PDB entry 6GH4 | X-ray diffraction, 2.16 A resolution | chains A and B of the 3 polymer chains in the assembly

== Chain A ==
Molecule: MHC class I antigen
Organism: Homo sapiens
Reference sequence: E2G051 (E2G051_HUMAN); residues 1-274 here correspond to UniProt positions 22-295 (UniProt number = residue number + 21)
Amino-acid sequence (274 residues; each row starts with the number of its first residue):
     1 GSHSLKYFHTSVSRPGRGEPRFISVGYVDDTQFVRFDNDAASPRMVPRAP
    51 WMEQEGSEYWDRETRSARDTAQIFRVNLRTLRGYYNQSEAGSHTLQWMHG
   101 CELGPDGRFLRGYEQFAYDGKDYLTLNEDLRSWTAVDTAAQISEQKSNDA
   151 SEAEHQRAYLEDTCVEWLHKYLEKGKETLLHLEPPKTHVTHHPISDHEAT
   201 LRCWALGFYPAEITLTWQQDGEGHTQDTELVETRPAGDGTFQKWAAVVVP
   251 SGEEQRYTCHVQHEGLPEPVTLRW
Cystine bridges: C101-C164, C203-C259

== Chain B ==
Molecule: Beta-2-microglobulin
Organism: Homo sapiens
Reference sequence: P61769 (B2MG_HUMAN); residues 2-100 here correspond to UniProt positions 21-119 (UniProt number = residue number + 19)
Amino-acid sequence (100 residues; row label = number of the first residue in the row):
     1 MIQRTPKIQVYSRHPAENGKSNFLNCYVSGFHPSDIEVDLLKNGERIEKV
    51 EHSDLSFSKDWSFYLLYYTEFTPTEKDEYACRVNHVTLSQPKIVKWDRDM
Cystine bridges: C26-C81
Sequence notes: initiating methionine (1)
Swiss-Prot annotation at these positions:
  - modified residue: Q3 (Pyrrolidone carboxylic acid)
  - glycosylation: I2 (N-linked (Glc) (glycation) isoleucine), K20 (N-linked (Glc) (glycation) lysine), K42 (N-linked (Glc) (glycation) lysine), K49 (N-linked (Glc) (glycation) lysine), K59 (N-linked (Glc) (glycation) lysine), K92 (N-linked (Glc) (glycation) lysine), K95 (N-linked (Glc) (glycation) lysine)

== How chain A and chain B interact ==
Pairs across the interface (54):
  F8(A) with F57(B), hydrophobic
  H9(A) with F57(B)
  T10(A) with F57(B); F63(B)
  V12(A) with S34(B)
  I23(A) with L55(B)
  V25(A) with D54(B); L55(B); S56(B)
  Y27(A) with S56(B); Y64(B), hydrogen bond
  Q32(A) with D54(B), hydrogen bond
  R35(A) with D54(B), salt bridge
  R48(A) with D54(B), salt bridge
  Q96(A) with H32(B), hydrogen bond; F57(B); W61(B), hydrogen bond (side chain-backbone); F63(B)
  W97(A) with F57(B)
  M98(A) with F57(B), hydrophobic; K59(B); W61(B), hydrophobic
  Q115(A) with W61(B)
  F116(A) with W61(B)
  A117(A) with W61(B), hydrophobic
  D119(A) with M1(B); I2(B), hydrogen bond (backbone-backbone)
  G120(A) with I2(B); H32(B)
  K121(A) with I2(B)
  D122(A) with W61(B), hydrogen bond
  H192(A) with D99(B), salt bridge
  R202(A) with D99(B), hydrogen bond (side chain-backbone); M100(B)
  W204(A) with D99(B); M100(B)
  L206(A) with P15(B), hydrophobic
  V231(A) with Q9(B)
  E232(A) with K7(B); Q9(B), hydrogen bond (backbone-side chain); S29(B), hydrogen bond
  R234(A) with Q9(B), hydrogen bond; Y11(B); M100(B), hydrogen bond (side chain-backbone)
  P235(A) with Y11(B), hydrogen bond (backbone-side chain); Y27(B)
  A236(A) with R13(B), hydrogen bond (backbone-side chain); N25(B), hydrogen bond (backbone-side chain)
  G237(A) with R13(B), hydrogen bond (backbone-side chain); L66(B)
  Q242(A) with Y11(B); S12(B), hydrogen bond (side chain-backbone); R13(B), hydrogen bond (side chain-backbone)
  W244(A) with M100(B), hydrogen bond (side chain-backbone)
Other interface residues (no listed pair), chain A (36 interface residues in all): H93, T94, T233, D238
Other interface residues (no listed pair), chain B (27 interface residues in all): P33, S58, D60

== Summary ==
36 residues of chain A face 27 of chain B across their interface; the contacts include 18 hydrogen bonds and 3
salt bridges. Among the polar pairs are R35(A)-D54(B), R48(A)-D54(B) and H192(A)-D99(B).
Chain A is MHC class I antigen and chain B is Beta-2-microglobulin, both from Homo sapiens; the structure,
HLA-E*01:03 in complex with the Mtb44 peptide variant: Mtb44*P2-Gln, was determined by X-ray diffraction (same
publication as 6GGM, 6GH1, 6GHN and 6GL1).
